PDB entry 3LU0 | electron microscopy, 11.20 A resolution (very low resolution: no residue pairs are listed; an interface is given only as per-side residue counts) | chains A and B of the 5 polymer chains in the assembly

== Chain A (and B) ==
Name: DNA-directed RNA polymerase subunit alpha
Organism: Escherichia coli
Notes: EC 2.7.7.6; chain B of this document is another copy of the same molecule, construct and numbering; everything in this record applies to it too
UniProtKB: P0A7Z4 (RPOA_ECOLI); residue numbers follow UniProt; this construct covers 1-329
Sequence (329 residues; row label = number of the first residue in the row):
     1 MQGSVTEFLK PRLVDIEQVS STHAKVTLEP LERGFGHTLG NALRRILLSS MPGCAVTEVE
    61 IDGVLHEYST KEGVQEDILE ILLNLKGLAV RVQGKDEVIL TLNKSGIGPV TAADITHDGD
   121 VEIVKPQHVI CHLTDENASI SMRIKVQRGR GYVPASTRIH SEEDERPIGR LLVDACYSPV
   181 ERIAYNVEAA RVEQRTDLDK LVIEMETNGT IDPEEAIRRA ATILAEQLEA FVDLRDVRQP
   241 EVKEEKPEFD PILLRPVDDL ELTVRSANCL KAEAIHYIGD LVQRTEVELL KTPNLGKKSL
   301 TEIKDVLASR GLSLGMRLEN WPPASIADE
Unresolved in the structure: 236-329
Swiss-Prot annotation at these positions:
  - region: Glu162 to Glu165 (Required for interaction with Crp at class II promoters)
  - modified residue: Arg265 (ADP-ribosylarginine), Lys297 (N6-acetyllysine), Lys298 (N6-acetyllysine)

== Interface between chain A and chain B ==
At this resolution (11 A) residue pairs are not listed: 39 residues of chain A and 37 of chain B lie at the interface.

== Overview ==
39 residues of chain A face 37 of chain B across their interface.
Both chains are DNA-directed RNA polymerase subunit alpha (Escherichia coli). Entry 3LU0 (Molecular model of
Escherichia coli core RNA polymerase) was determined by electron microscopy, deposited together with 3LTI.
